7CSY - chains C and F of the 6 polymer chains in the assembly; structure by X-ray diffraction, 2.29 A resolution.

# Chain C
Name: HTH cro/C1-type domain-containing protein
From: Pseudomonas aeruginosa PAO1
Reference sequence: Q9HVC1 (Q9HVC1_PSEAE); numbering as in UniProt (aligned over 1-101)
Amino-acid sequence (101 residues; row label = number of the first residue in the row):
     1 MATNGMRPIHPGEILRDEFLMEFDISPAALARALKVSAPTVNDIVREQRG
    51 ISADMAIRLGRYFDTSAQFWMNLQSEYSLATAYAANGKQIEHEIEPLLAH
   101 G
Disordered / not traced: 1-5, 98-101

# Chain F
Molecule: 29-nt DNA strand
From: Pseudomonas aeruginosa UCBPP-PA14
Sequence (29 nucleotides; numbered 1 to 29; the number before each row is that of its first residue):
     1 TCATTAACCCTTAACGTTAAGCGTTAACT

# How chain C and chain F interact
Pairs across the interface (12):
  Ser26(C) with DT11(F), phosphate contact
  Pro27(C) with DT11(F), phosphate contact
  Ala28(C) with DC10(F), sugar contact; DT11(F), hydrogen bond to the phosphate
  Arg32(C) with DC10(F), salt bridge to the phosphate
  Ala38(C) with DT12(F), base contact
  Pro39(C) with DT12(F), base contact; DA13(F), base contact
  Asn42(C) with DT11(F), sugar contact; DT12(F), hydrogen bond to the phosphate
  Arg46(C) with DT12(F), salt bridge to the phosphate; DA13(F), salt bridge to the phosphate
Other interface residues (no listed pair), chain C (9 interface residues in all): Gln48

# In short
Chain C and chain F form an interface of 9 and 4 residues respectively, with 2 hydrogen bonds and 3 salt
bridges. Among the polar pairs are Ala28(C)-DT11(F), Asn42(C)-DT12(F) and Arg32(C)-DC10(F).
Chain C is HTH cro/C1-type domain-containing protein (Pseudomonas aeruginosa PAO1) and chain F is a 29-nt DNA
strand (Pseudomonas aeruginosa UCBPP-PA14); the structure, Pseudomonas aeruginosa antitoxin HigA with higBA
promoter, was determined by X-ray diffraction (same publication as 7CSV and 7CSW).
